PDB entry 6JBH | electron microscopy, 3.94 A resolution | chains C and D of the 4 polymer chains in the assembly

[Chain C (and D)]
Name: TarG
Organism: Alicyclobacillus herbarius
Notes: chain D of this document is another copy of the same molecule, construct and numbering; everything in this record applies to it too
Chain sequence (280 residues; numbered -11 to 268; the number before each row is that of its first residue; numbers below 1 keep their minus sign (Met-11 is residue -11)):
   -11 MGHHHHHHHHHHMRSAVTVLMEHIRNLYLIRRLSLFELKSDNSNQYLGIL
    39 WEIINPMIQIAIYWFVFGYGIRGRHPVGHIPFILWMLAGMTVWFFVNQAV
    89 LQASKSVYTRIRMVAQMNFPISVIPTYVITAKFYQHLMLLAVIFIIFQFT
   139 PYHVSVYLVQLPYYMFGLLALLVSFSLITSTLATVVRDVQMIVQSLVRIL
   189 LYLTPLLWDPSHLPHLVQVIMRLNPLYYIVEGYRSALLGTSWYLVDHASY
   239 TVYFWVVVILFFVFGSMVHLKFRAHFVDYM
Not modelled in the structure: -11 to 0, 268
Reported in the primary citation:
  - mutagenesis - Y190A: unchanged catalytic activity on Targocil

[Interface between chain C and chain D]
Contacting residue pairs - 30 pairs, chain C then chain D:
  Gln33(C) - Arg175(D)  hydrogen bond
  Tyr34(C) - Val174(D)
  Tyr34(C) - Arg175(D)
  Tyr34(C) - Asp176(D)
  Leu35(C) - Val174(D)  hydrophobic
  Leu35(C) - Asp176(D)
  Trp39(C) - Asp176(D)
  Trp39(C) - Met179(D)  hydrophobic
  Trp39(C) - Ile180(D)  hydrophobic
  Asn43(C) - Gln182(D)  hydrogen bond
  Asn43(C) - Ser183(D)
  Gln47(C) - Arg186(D)
  Ile50(C) - Tyr190(D)  hydrophobic
  Tyr51(C) - Tyr190(D)
  Val54(C) - Tyr190(D)  hydrophobic
  Val174(C) - Tyr34(D)
  Val174(C) - Leu35(D)  hydrophobic
  Arg175(C) - Gln33(D)  hydrogen bond
  Arg175(C) - Tyr34(D)
  Asp176(C) - Tyr34(D)
  Asp176(C) - Leu35(D)
  Asp176(C) - Trp39(D)  hydrogen bond
  Met179(C) - Trp39(D)  hydrophobic
  Ile180(C) - Trp39(D)  hydrophobic
  Gln182(C) - Asn43(D)  hydrogen bond
  Ser183(C) - Asn43(D)
  Arg186(C) - Gln47(D)
  Tyr190(C) - Ile50(D)  hydrophobic
  Tyr190(C) - Tyr51(D)
  Tyr190(C) - Val54(D)  hydrophobic
Also at the interface, not in a pair above, chain C (21 interface residues in all): Phe55, Trp81, Ile187
Also at the interface, not in a pair above, chain D (21 interface residues in all): Phe55, Trp81, Ile187

[Overview]
The chain C/chain D interface involves 21 residues from each chain; the contacts include 5 hydrogen bonds.
Polar pairs include Gln33(C)-Arg175(D), Asn43(C)-Gln182(D) and Asp176(C)-Trp39(D). From the paper: Y190A of
chain C leaves catalytic activity on Targocil unchanged.
Both chains are TarG (Alicyclobacillus herbarius). Entry 6JBH (Cryo-EM structure and transport mechanism of a
wall teichoic acid ABC transporter) was determined by electron microscopy.
